PDB entry 7TMP | electron microscopy, 3.30 A resolution | chains F and M of the 15 polymer chains in the assembly

== Chain F ==
Name: Vacuolar proton pump subunit B
Organism: Saccharomyces cerevisiae
Reference sequence: A0A6A5Q585 (A0A6A5Q585_YEASX); residue numbers follow UniProt; this construct covers 1-517
Chain sequence (517 residues; row label = number of the first residue in the row):
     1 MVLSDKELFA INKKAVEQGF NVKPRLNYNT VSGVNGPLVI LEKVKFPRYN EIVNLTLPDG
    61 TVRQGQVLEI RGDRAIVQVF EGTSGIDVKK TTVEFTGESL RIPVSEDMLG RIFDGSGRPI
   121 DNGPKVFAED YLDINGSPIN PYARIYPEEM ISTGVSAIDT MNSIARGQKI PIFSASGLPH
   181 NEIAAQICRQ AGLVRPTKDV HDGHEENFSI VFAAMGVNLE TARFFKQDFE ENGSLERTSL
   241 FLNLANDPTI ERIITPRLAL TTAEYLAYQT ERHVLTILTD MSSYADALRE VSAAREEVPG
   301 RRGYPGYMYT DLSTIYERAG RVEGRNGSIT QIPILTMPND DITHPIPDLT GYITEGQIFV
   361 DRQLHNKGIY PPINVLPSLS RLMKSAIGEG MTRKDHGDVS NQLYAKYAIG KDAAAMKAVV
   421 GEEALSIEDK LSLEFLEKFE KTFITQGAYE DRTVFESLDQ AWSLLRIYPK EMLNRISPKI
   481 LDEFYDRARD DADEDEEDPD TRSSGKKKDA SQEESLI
Disordered / not traced: 1-14, 195-206, 486-517

== Chain M ==
Name: V-type proton ATPase subunit D
Organism: Saccharomyces cerevisiae
Reference sequence: A0A6A5Q1W2 (A0A6A5Q1W2_YEASX); numbering as in UniProt (aligned over 1-256)
Chain sequence (256 residues; row label = number of the first residue in the row):
     1 MSGNREQVFP TRMTLGLMKT KLKGANQGYS LLKRKSEALT KRFRDITKRI DDAKQKMGRV
    61 MQTAAFSLAE VSYATGENIG YQVQESVSTA RFKVRARQEN VSGVYLSQFE SYIDPEINDF
   121 RLTGLGRGGQ QVQRAKEIYS RAVETLVELA SLQTAFIILD EVIKVTNRRV NAIEHVIIPR
   181 TENTIAYINS ELDELDREEF YRLKKVQEKK QNETAKLDAE MKLKRDRAEQ DASEVAADEE
   241 PQGETLVADQ EDDVIF
Disordered / not traced: 1-3, 218-256

== Interface between chain F and chain M ==
Residue-residue contacts - 8 pairs, chain F then chain M:
  Pro-299(F) with Arg-202(M); Val-206(M)
  Arg-302(F) with Leu-195(M); Arg-202(M)
  Gly-303(F) with Arg-202(M)
  Asn-339(F) with Phe-9(M)
  Asp-340(F) with Phe-9(M)
  Gly-421(F) with Arg-169(M)
Also at the interface, not in a pair above, chain F (13 interface residues in all): Glu-296, Glu-297, Val-298, Gly-300, Asp-341, Thr-343, Val-420
Also at the interface, not in a pair above, chain M (7 interface residues in all): Thr-11, Lys-209

== In short ==
13 residues of chain F face 7 of chain M across their interface.
Here chain F is Vacuolar proton pump subunit B and chain M is V-type proton ATPase subunit D, both from
Saccharomyces cerevisiae. Entry 7TMP (V1 complex lacking subunit C from Saccharomyces cerevisiae, State 2) was
determined by electron microscopy together with 7TMM, 7TMO, 7TMQ, 7TMR, 7TMS and 7TMT from the same study.
